Entry 3D8C (X-ray diffraction, 2.10 A resolution); this record covers chains A and B.

[Chain A]
Name: Hypoxia-inducible factor 1 alpha inhibitor
Source organism: Homo sapiens
Notes: EC 1.14.11.16
UniProtKB: Q9NWT6 (HIF1N_HUMAN); numbering as in UniProt (aligned over 11-349)
Amino-acid sequence (349 residues; numbered 1 to 349; the number before each row is that of its first residue):
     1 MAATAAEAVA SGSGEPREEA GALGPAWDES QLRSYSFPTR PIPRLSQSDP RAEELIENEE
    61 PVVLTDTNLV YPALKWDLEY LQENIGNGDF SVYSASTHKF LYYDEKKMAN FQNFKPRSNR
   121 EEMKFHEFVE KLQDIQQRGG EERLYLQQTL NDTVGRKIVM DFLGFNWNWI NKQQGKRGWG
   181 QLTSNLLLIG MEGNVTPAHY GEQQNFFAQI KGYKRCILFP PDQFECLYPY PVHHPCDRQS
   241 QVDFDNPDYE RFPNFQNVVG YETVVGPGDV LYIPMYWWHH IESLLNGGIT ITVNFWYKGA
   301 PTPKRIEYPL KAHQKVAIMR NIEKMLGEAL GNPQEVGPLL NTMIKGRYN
Disordered / not traced: 1-8
Sequence notes: expression tag (1-10); engineered mutation Gly-201 (Asp in Q9NWT6)
Ion coordination: Zn2+: His-199, His-279 (together with 2-oxoglutaric acid)
Ligand contacts: 2-oxoglutaric acid (AKG): Tyr-145, Leu-188, Thr-196, His-199, Asn-205, Phe-207, Lys-214, His-279, Ile-281, Asn-294, Trp-296
Curated features (UniProtKB/Swiss-Prot):
  - binding site (2-oxoglutarate): Tyr-145, Thr-196, Asn-205, Lys-214, Asn-294
  - binding site (substrate): Asp-152, Gln-181 to Thr-183, Arg-238, Gln-239, Ala-300, Asn-321
  - binding site (Fe cation): His-199, His-279
  - site: Leu-340 (Important for dimer formation)
  - mutagenesis: His-199 (H199A: Prevents suppression of HIF CAD activity. Strongly stimulates 2-oxoglutarate turnover. No stimulation of 2-oxoglutarate turnover; when associated with R-340), Gln-239 (Q239H: No effect on Asp hydroxylation ability), Trp-296 (W296R: Loss of HIF1A Asn hydroxylation activity and slight stimulation of 2-oxoglutarate turnover; when associated with G-201), Leu-340 (L340R: Impairs dimer formation, leading to loss of HIF1A Asn hydroxylation activity. No stimulation of 2-oxoglutarate turnover; when associated with A-201), Ile-344 (I344R: No effect on dimer formation and HIF1A Asn hydroxylation activity)

[Chain B]
Name: Hypoxia-inducible factor 1 alpha
Notes: fragment: ctad
Amino-acid sequence (19 residues; each row starts with the number of its first residue):
   788 DESGLPQLTS YDCEVNAPI
Disordered / not traced: 788-793

[Interface between chain A and chain B]
Contacting residue pairs (35):
  Tyr-102(A) / Val-802(B)
  Tyr-102(A) / Asn-803(B)
  Tyr-102(A) / Ala-804(B)  hydrogen bond (side chain-backbone)
  Tyr-102(A) / Pro-805(B)
  His-199(A) / Asn-803(B)  hydrogen bond
  Gly-201(A) / Glu-801(B)
  Glu-202(A) / Tyr-798(B)
  Glu-202(A) / Asp-799(B)  hydrogen bond (side chain-backbone)
  Glu-202(A) / Cys-800(B)
  Glu-202(A) / Glu-801(B)  hydrogen bond (backbone-backbone)
  Gln-203(A) / Cys-800(B)  hydrogen bond (side chain-backbone)
  Gln-203(A) / Val-802(B)
  Arg-238(A) / Glu-801(B)
  Arg-238(A) / Val-802(B)  hydrogen bond (side chain-backbone)
  Arg-238(A) / Asn-803(B)  hydrogen bond
  Gln-239(A) / Asn-803(B)  hydrogen bond
  Met-275(A) / Tyr-798(B)  hydrophobic
  Tyr-276(A) / Tyr-798(B)
  Trp-296(A) / Val-802(B)  hydrophobic
  Trp-296(A) / Ala-804(B)  hydrophobic
  Lys-298(A) / Cys-800(B)
  Gly-299(A) / Tyr-798(B)  hydrogen bond (backbone-side chain)
  Ala-300(A) / Tyr-798(B)  hydrogen bond (backbone-side chain)
  Thr-302(A) / Thr-796(B)
  Thr-302(A) / Tyr-798(B)
  Gln-314(A) / Thr-796(B)
  Ala-317(A) / Leu-795(B)
  Ala-317(A) / Thr-796(B)
  Ile-318(A) / Leu-795(B)
  Asn-321(A) / Gln-794(B)
  Asn-321(A) / Leu-795(B)  hydrogen bond (side chain-backbone)
  Asn-321(A) / Ser-797(B)  hydrogen bond (side chain-backbone)
  Ile-322(A) / Leu-795(B)  hydrophobic
  Lys-324(A) / Asp-799(B)
  Met-325(A) / Leu-795(B)  hydrophobic
Also at the interface, not in a pair above, chain A (28 interface residues in all): Asp-104, Lys-107, Gln-147, Leu-186, Thr-196, Asp-237, Arg-320

[Summary]
28 residues of chain A face 12 of chain B across their interface, with 12 hydrogen bonds. Polar contacts
include Tyr-102(A)/Ala-804(B), His-199(A)/Asn-803(B) and Glu-202(A)/Asp-799(B). Chain A binds 2-oxoglutaric
acid.
Chain A is Hypoxia-inducible factor 1 alpha inhibitor (Homo sapiens) and chain B is Hypoxia-inducible factor 1
alpha; the structure, Factor inhibiting HIF-1 alpha D201G mutant in complex with ZN(II), alpha-ketoglutarate
and HIF-1 alpha 19mer, was determined by X-ray diffraction, deposited together with 2ILM.
